7R0T - chain A; structure by X-ray diffraction, 2.19 A resolution.

[Chain A]
Name: Exonuclease ExnV1
Organism: Thermus phage TSP4
Chain sequence (318 residues; numbered 0 to 318; 1 number in that range is skipped by the numbering (no residue carries it; nothing is unmodelled there); the number before each row is that of its first residue; numbering starts at 0):
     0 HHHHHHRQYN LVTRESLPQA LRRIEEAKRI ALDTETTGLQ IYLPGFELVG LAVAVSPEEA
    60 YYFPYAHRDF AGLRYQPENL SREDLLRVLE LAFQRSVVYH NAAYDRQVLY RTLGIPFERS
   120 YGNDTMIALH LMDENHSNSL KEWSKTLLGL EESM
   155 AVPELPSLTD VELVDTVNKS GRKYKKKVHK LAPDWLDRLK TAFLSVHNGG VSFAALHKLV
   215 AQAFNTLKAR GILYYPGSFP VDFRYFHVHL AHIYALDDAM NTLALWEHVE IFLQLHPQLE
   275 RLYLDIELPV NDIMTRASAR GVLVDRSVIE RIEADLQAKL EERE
Unresolved in the structure: 155-156, 171-175, 297-318
Ion coordination: Mg2+ site 1: Asp32, Glu34, Asp252 (together with thymidine-5'-phosphate); Mg2+ site 2: Asp32 (together with thymidine-5'-phosphate); terbium(III) ion near Glu264 (its only coordinating residue here)
Residues lining bound ligands: thymidine-5'-phosphate (TMP): Asp32, Thr33, Glu34, Thr35, Gly37, Leu38, Tyr103, Lys140, Phe207, Phe237, Tyr248, Asp252

[Overview]
Chain A binds thymidine-5'-phosphate. Asp32, Glu34 and Asp252 form the Mg2+ site 1.
Chain A is Exonuclease ExnV1 (Thermus phage TSP4); the structure, Crystal structure of exonuclease ExnV1, was
determined by X-ray diffraction, deposited together with 7R0K.
